Entry 3BD1 (X-ray diffraction, 1.40 A resolution); this record covers chains A and B of the 3 polymer chains in the assembly.

# Chain A (and B)
Name: Cro protein
From: Xylella fastidiosa
Notes: chain B of this document is another copy of the same molecule, construct and numbering; everything in this record applies to it too
UniProt: Q3R0L1 (Q3R0L1_XYLFA); residues 1-79 here = UniProt positions 1-79
Chain sequence (79 residues; numbered 1 to 79; the number before each row is that of its first residue):
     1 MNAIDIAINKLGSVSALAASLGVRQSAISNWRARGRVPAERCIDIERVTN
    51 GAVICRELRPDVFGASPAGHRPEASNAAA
Unresolved in the structure: 66-79 (chain B: 64-79)
What the authors report for this chain:
  - contacts within the chain: C42-C55

# Chain A / chain B interface
Residue-residue contacts (14):
  A39(A) - A39(B)  hydrophobic
  A39(A) - V62(B)
  E40(A) - D61(B)
  I43(A) - V62(B)
  I43(A) - F63(B)
  D61(A) - E40(B)
  V62(A) - A39(B)
  V62(A) - I43(B)
  V62(A) - V62(B)  hydrophobic
  V62(A) - F63(B)
  F63(A) - I43(B)
  F63(A) - V62(B)  hydrophobic
  F63(A) - F63(B)  hydrophobic
  G64(A) - I43(B)

# Summary
7 residues of chain A and 6 residues of chain B are in contact. The paper reports contacts within the chain
involving C42(A) and C55(A).
Both chains are Cro protein (Xylella fastidiosa). Entry 3BD1 (Structure of the Cro protein from putative
prophage element Xfaso 1 in Xylella fastidiosa strain Ann-1) was determined by X-ray diffraction together with
2PIJ from the same study.
